8STI - chain A; structure by X-ray diffraction, 1.72 A resolution.

[Chain A]
Molecule: Stimulator of interferon genes protein
Organism: Homo sapiens
Notes: fragment: Cyclic dinucleotide-binding domain
UniProt: Q86WV6 (STING_HUMAN); numbering as in UniProt (aligned over 153-339)
Chain sequence (187 residues; numbered 153 to 339; the number before each row is that of its first residue):
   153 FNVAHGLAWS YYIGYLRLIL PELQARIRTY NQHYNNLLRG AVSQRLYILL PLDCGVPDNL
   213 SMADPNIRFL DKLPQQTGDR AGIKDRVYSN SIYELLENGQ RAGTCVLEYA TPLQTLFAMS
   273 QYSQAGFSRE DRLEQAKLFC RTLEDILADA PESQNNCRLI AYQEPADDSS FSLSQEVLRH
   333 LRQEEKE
Disordered / not traced: 187-191, 229-236, 339
Construct notes: variant Arg232 (His in Q86WV6)
Ligand contacts: WX8 (3-[(2E)-4-{5-carbamoyl-2-[(4-ethyl-2-methyl-1,3-oxazole-5-carbonyl)amino]-7-(3-hydroxypropoxy)-1H-benzimidazol-1-yl}but-2-en-1-yl]-2-[(4-ethyl-2-methyl-1,3-oxazole-5-carbonyl)amino]-3H-imidazo[4,5-b]pyridine-6-carboxamide): Leu159, Ser162, Tyr163, Gly166, Tyr167, Arg238, Val239, Tyr240, Ser241, Asn242, Glu260, Thr263, Pro264

[In short]
Bound to chain A: compound WX8.
Chain A is Stimulator of interferon genes protein (Homo sapiens); the structure, human STING with agonist
XMT-1616, was determined by X-ray diffraction (same publication as 8STH).
